PDB entry 3Q7V | X-ray diffraction, 2.10 A resolution | chain A

Chain A:
Molecule: Beta-lactamase regulatory protein BlaR1
Source organism: Staphylococcus aureus
Reference sequence: Q7WU28 (Q7WU28_STAAU); residues 2-253 here correspond to UniProt positions 332-583 (UniProt number = residue number + 330)
Sequence (252 residues; row label = number of the first residue in the row):
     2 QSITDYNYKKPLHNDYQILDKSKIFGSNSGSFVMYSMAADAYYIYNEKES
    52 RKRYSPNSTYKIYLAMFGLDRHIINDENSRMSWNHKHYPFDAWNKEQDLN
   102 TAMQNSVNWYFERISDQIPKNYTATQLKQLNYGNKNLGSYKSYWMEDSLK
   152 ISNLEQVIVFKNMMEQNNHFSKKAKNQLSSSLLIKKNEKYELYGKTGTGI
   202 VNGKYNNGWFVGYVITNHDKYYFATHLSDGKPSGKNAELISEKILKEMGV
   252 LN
Differences from the reference sequence: engineered mutation Ala39 (Lys369 in Q7WU28), Ala40 (Lys370 in Q7WU28), Ala42 (Lys372 in Q7WU28)
What the authors report for this chain:
  - contacts within the chain: Lys62-Asn109 (hydrogen bond), Ser59-Lys62 (hydrogen bond)

In short:
From the paper: contacts within the chain involving Lys62, Asn109 and Ser59.
Chain A is Beta-lactamase regulatory protein BlaR1 (Staphylococcus aureus); the structure, Beta-Lactam-Sensor
Domain of BlaR1 (Apo) from Staphylococcus Aureus with Carboxylated Lys392, was determined by X-ray diffraction
(same publication as 3Q81, 3Q82 and 3Q7Z).
